8HKN - chain B; structure by X-ray diffraction, 2.50 A resolution.

# Chain B
Protein: Poly [ADP-ribose] polymerase 2
From: Homo sapiens
Notes: EC 2.4.2.30, 2.4.2.-
UniProtKB: Q9UGN5 (PARP2_HUMAN); numbering as in UniProt (aligned over 230-581)
Sequence (353 residues; numbered 229 to 581; the number before each row is that of its first residue):
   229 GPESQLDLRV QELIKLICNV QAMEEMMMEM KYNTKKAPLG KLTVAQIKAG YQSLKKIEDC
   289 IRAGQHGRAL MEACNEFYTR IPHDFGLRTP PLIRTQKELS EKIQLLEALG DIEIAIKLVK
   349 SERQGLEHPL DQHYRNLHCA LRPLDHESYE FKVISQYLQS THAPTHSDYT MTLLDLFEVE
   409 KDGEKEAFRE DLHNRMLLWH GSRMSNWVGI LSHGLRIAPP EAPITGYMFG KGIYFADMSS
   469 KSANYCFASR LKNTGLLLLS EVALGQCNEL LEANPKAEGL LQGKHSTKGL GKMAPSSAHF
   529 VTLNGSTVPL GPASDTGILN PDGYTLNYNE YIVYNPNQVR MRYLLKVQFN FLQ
Sequence notes: expression tag (229); engineered mutation Ser349 (Thr in Q9UGN5), Arg351 (Leu in Q9UGN5), Gly353 (Ser in Q9UGN5), Leu354 (Pro in Q9UGN5)
Swiss-Prot annotation at these positions:
  - active site: Glu558 (For poly [ADP-ribose] polymerase activity)
  - binding site (NAD(+)): His428 to Ser430, Gly437, Arg444, Ser470
  - modified residue: Ser232 (Phosphoserine)
  - mutagenesis: Glu286 (E286A/R: Increased DNA-induced ADP-ribosyltransferase activity), Gly338 (G338A: Does not affect DNA-induced ADP-ribosyltransferase activity), His394 (H394A: Strongly reduced serine ADP-ribosylation, caused by abolished interaction with HPF1), His428 (H428A: Abolished trapping at DNA damage sites upon binding to PARP inhibitors (PARPi)), Glu558 (E558A: Abolished poly [ADP-ribose] polymerase activity without affecting localization to DNA damage sites)
Ligand contacts: Fluzoparib (25I): Tyr279, Glu335, Trp427, His428, Gly429, Leu443, Arg444, Ile445, Ala446, Pro447, Tyr455, Gly460, Ile461, Tyr462, Phe463, Ala464, Lys469, Ser470, Tyr473, Glu558

# Overview
Chain B binds Fluzoparib. From UniProt: active-site residue Glu558, 6 NAD+-binding residues and 5 mutagenesis
sites.
Chain B is Poly [ADP-ribose] polymerase 2 (Homo sapiens); the structure, Mutated human ADP-ribosyltransferase
2 (PARP2) catalytic domain bound to approved drug Fluzoparib, was determined by X-ray diffraction (same
publication as 8HKO, 8HKS, 8HLJ, 8HLQ and 8HLR).
